Entry 8SRT (X-ray diffraction, 1.90 A resolution); this record covers chains A and B.

Chain A (and B):
Name: Cysteine synthase
Organism: Staphylococcus aureus subsp. aureus NCTC 8325
Notes: chain B of this document is another copy of the same molecule, construct and numbering; everything in this record applies to it too
UniProtKB: Q2G0Q8 (Q2G0Q8_STAA8); numbering as in UniProt (aligned over 1-310)
Sequence (318 residues; row label = number of the first residue in the row; numbers below 1 keep their minus sign (Met-7 is residue -7)):
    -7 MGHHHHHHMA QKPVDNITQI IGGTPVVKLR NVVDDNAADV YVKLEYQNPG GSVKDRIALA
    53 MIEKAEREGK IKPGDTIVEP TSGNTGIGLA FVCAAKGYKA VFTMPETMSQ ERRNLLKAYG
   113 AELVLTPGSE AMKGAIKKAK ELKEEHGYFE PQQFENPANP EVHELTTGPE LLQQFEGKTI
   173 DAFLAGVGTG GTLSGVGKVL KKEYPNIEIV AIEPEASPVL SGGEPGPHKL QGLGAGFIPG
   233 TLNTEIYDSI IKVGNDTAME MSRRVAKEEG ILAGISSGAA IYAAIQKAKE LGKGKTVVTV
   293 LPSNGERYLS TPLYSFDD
Disordered / not traced: -7 to 1, 308-310 (chain B: -7 to -5, 308-310)
Modified residues: Lys46 ((2S)-2-amino-6-[[3-hydroxy-2-methyl-5-(phosphonooxymethyl)pyridin-4-yl]methylideneamino]hexanoic acid; LLP)
Construct notes: expression tag (-7 to 0)

Interface between chain A and chain B:
Contacting residue pairs - 100 pairs, chain A then chain B:
  Ala2(A) - Gln165(B)
  Ala2(A) - Gln166(B)
  Gln3(A) - Gln166(B)  hydrogen bond (backbone-side chain)
  Lys4(A) - Gln165(B)  hydrogen bond (side chain-backbone)
  Lys4(A) - Gln166(B)
  Pro5(A) - Val18(B)
  Pro5(A) - Tyr33(B)  hydrophobic
  Pro5(A) - Gln166(B)
  Val6(A) - Val18(B)  hydrogen bond (backbone-backbone)
  Val6(A) - Val19(B)
  Val6(A) - Lys20(B)  hydrogen bond (backbone-backbone)
  Asp7(A) - Lys20(B)
  Asp7(A) - Arg22(B)  hydrogen bond (backbone-side chain)
  Asn8(A) - Arg22(B)
  Ile9(A) - Val19(B)  hydrophobic
  Ile9(A) - Leu36(B)  hydrophobic
  Ile9(A) - Glu261(B)
  Ile9(A) - Gly262(B)
  Gln11(A) - His0(B)
  Ile12(A) - Pro17(B)  hydrophobic
  Ile13(A) - His0(B)  hydrogen bond (backbone-side chain)
  Gly15(A) - Met1(B)
  Pro17(A) - Ile12(B)  hydrophobic
  Val18(A) - Pro5(B)
  Val18(A) - Val6(B)  hydrogen bond (backbone-backbone)
  Val19(A) - Val6(B)
  Val19(A) - Asn8(B)
  Val19(A) - Ile9(B)
  Lys20(A) - Val6(B)  hydrogen bond (backbone-backbone)
  Lys20(A) - Asp7(B)
  Arg22(A) - Asp7(B)  hydrogen bond (side chain-backbone)
  Arg22(A) - Asn8(B)
  Arg22(A) - Ala87(B)  hydrogen bond (side chain-backbone)
  Tyr33(A) - Pro5(B)  hydrophobic
  Leu36(A) - Ile9(B)  hydrophobic
  Gln39(A) - Gln39(B)  hydrogen bond (side chain-backbone)
  Gln39(A) - Pro41(B)
  Pro41(A) - Gln39(B)
  Phe83(A) - Gly262(B)
  Ala86(A) - Ala258(B)
  Ala86(A) - Lys259(B)
  Ala86(A) - Gly262(B)
  Ala87(A) - Arg22(B)  hydrogen bond (backbone-side chain)
  Ala87(A) - Glu261(B)
  Glu103(A) - Leu301(B)
  Asn106(A) - Leu301(B)
  Asn106(A) - Tyr306(B)
  Asn106(A) - Ser307(B)
  Leu107(A) - Leu264(B)  hydrophobic
  Leu107(A) - Glu298(B)
  Ala110(A) - Ala258(B)
  Ala110(A) - Lys259(B)
  Ala110(A) - Leu264(B)  hydrophobic
  Ala110(A) - Tyr306(B)  hydrophobic
  Tyr111(A) - Ala258(B)
  Tyr111(A) - Gly262(B)
  Tyr111(A) - Leu264(B)
  Gly112(A) - Lys259(B)
  Leu157(A) - His-2(B)
  Leu157(A) - His-1(B)
  Thr158(A) - His-2(B)
  Thr158(A) - His-1(B)
  Pro161(A) - His-1(B)
  Glu162(A) - His-1(B)
  Glu162(A) - His0(B)
  Glu162(A) - Ala2(B)
  Gln165(A) - His-1(B)  hydrogen bond
  Gln165(A) - Met1(B)  hydrogen bond
  Gln165(A) - Ala2(B)  hydrogen bond (side chain-backbone)
  Gln165(A) - Lys4(B)
  Gln166(A) - Ala2(B)
  Gln166(A) - Gln3(B)  hydrogen bond (side chain-backbone)
  Gln166(A) - Lys4(B)
  Gln166(A) - Pro5(B)
  Phe167(A) - Pro5(B)  hydrophobic
  Ala258(A) - Ala86(B)
  Ala258(A) - Ala110(B)
  Ala258(A) - Tyr111(B)
  Lys259(A) - Ala86(B)
  Lys259(A) - Lys109(B)
  Lys259(A) - Ala110(B)
  Lys259(A) - Tyr111(B)
  Lys259(A) - Gly112(B)
  Glu261(A) - Ile9(B)
  Glu261(A) - Ala87(B)
  Gly262(A) - Ile9(B)
  Gly262(A) - Phe83(B)
  Gly262(A) - Ala86(B)
  Gly262(A) - Ala87(B)
  Gly262(A) - Tyr111(B)
  Leu264(A) - Leu107(B)  hydrophobic
  Leu264(A) - Ala110(B)  hydrophobic
  Leu264(A) - Tyr111(B)
  Glu298(A) - Arg299(B)  salt bridge
  Arg299(A) - Glu298(B)  salt bridge
  Leu301(A) - Glu103(B)
  Leu301(A) - Leu107(B)  hydrophobic
  Tyr306(A) - Asn106(B)  hydrogen bond (backbone-side chain)
  Tyr306(A) - Ala110(B)  hydrophobic
  Ser307(A) - Asn106(B)  hydrogen bond
Other interface residues (no listed pair), chain A (56 interface residues in all): Gly14, Thr16, Tyr38, Asn40, Lys109, Glu168, Arg255, Glu260, Ile263
Other interface residues (no listed pair), chain B (53 interface residues in all): His-4, Gly15, Thr16, Tyr38, Asn40, Glu162, Phe167, Glu260, Ile263

Summary:
Chain A and chain B form an interface of 56 and 53 residues respectively; the contacts include 18 hydrogen
bonds and 2 salt bridges. Among the polar pairs are Glu298(A)-Arg299(B), Gln3(A)-Gln166(B) and
Lys4(A)-Gln165(B).
Chain A and chain B are both Cysteine synthase (Staphylococcus aureus subsp. aureus NCTC 8325); the structure,
Crystal structure of the O-acetyl-L-serine sulfhydrylase A (CysK) holoenzyme from Staphylococcus aureus NCTC
8325, was determined by X-ray diffraction, deposited together with 8T2C, 8SRU, 8SRV and 8SRW.
